PDB entry 6RJR | X-ray diffraction, 1.90 A resolution | chains A and D of the 4 polymer chains in the assembly

# Chain A (and D)
Protein: Catalase
From: Kluyveromyces lactis
Notes: EC 1.11.1.6; chain D of this document is another copy of the same molecule, construct and numbering; everything in this record applies to it too
UniProtKB: Q6CR58 (Q6CR58_KLULA); numbering as in UniProt (aligned over 1-511)
Amino-acid sequence (537 residues; numbered -25 to 511; the number before each row is that of its first residue; numbers below 1 keep their minus sign (Met-25 is residue -25)):
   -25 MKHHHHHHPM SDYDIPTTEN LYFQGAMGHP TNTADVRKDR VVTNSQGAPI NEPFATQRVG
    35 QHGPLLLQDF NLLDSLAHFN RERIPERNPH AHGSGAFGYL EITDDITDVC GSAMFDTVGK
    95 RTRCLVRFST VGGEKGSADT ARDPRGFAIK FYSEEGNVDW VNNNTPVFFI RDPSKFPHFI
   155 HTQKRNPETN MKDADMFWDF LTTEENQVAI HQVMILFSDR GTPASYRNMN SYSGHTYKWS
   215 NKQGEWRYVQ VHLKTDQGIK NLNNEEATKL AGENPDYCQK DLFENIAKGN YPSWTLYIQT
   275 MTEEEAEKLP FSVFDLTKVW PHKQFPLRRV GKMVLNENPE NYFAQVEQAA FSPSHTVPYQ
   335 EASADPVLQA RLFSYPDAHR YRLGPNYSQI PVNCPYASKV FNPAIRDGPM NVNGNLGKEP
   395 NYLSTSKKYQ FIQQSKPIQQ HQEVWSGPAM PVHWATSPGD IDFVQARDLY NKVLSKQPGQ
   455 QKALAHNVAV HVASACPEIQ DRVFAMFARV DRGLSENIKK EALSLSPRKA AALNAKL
Disordered / not traced: -25 to -4, 424, 503-511 (chain D: -25 to 1, 504-511)
Construct notes: initiating methionine (-25); expression tag (-24 to 0)
Ion coordination: K+: Pro140, Gly208, Lys292; heme Fe near Tyr349 (its only coordinating residue here)
Small-molecule neighbours:
  - heme (HEM): Arg61, Asn62, Pro63, His64, Arg101, Ser103, Gly120, Phe121, Ala122, Val135, Asn136, Asn137, Phe142, Ile144, Pro147, Phe150, Ser207, His209, Leu290, Phe325, Val341, Ala344, Arg345, Ser348, Tyr349, Ala352, His353, Arg356
  - NADPH (NDP; NADPH dihydro-nicotinamide-adenine-dinucleotide phosphate): Pro140, His185, Ile189, Ser192, Arg194, Asn204, Tyr206, His226, Lys228, Ile233, Gln273, Val293, Trp294, Pro295, His296, Gln439, Asp442, Leu443, Val447, Leu448, Gln451
From the paper describing this entry:
  - catalytic residues: His64, Asn137
  - heme coordination: Tyr349
  - contacts within the chain: His209-Asp339 (hydrogen bond), His209-Arg345 (hydrogen bond), Arg345-Tyr349 (hydrogen bond)
  - catalytic residues: Val105, Asp117 (proposed by the authors, not directly observed)
  - binding site for NADPH: Ile189
  - binding site for heme: His64

# Chain A / chain D interface
Pairs across the interface (63):
  Pro38(A) with Leu40(D), hydrophobic; Gln42(D)
  Leu39(A) with Leu40(D); Leu41(D), hydrogen bond (backbone-backbone)
  Leu40(A) with Pro38(D), hydrophobic; Leu39(D); Leu40(D), hydrophobic
  Leu41(A) with Leu39(D), hydrogen bond (backbone-backbone); Leu41(D)
  Leu47(A) with Leu41(D), hydrophobic
  Arg55(A) with Arg55(D)
  His152(A) with Ala378(D); Tyr396(D); Leu397(D)
  His155(A) with Ala378(D); Asn395(D), hydrogen bond (side chain-backbone)
  Thr156(A) with Tyr396(D)
  Pro161(A) with Glu393(D); Asn395(D)
  Glu162(A) with Lys392(D), salt bridge
  Met170(A) with Tyr396(D)
  Asp173(A) with Tyr396(D), hydrogen bond; Ser398(D); Thr399(D), hydrogen bond
  Thr177(A) with Thr399(D)
  Phe347(A) with Phe347(D), hydrophobic
  Asp351(A) with Asp351(D)
  Tyr355(A) with Pro383(D)
  Ala378(A) with His152(D); His155(D)
  Pro383(A) with Tyr355(D)
  Lys392(A) with Glu162(D), salt bridge
  Glu393(A) with Pro161(D)
  Asn395(A) with His155(D), hydrogen bond (backbone-side chain); Pro161(D)
  Tyr396(A) with His152(D); Thr156(D); Met170(D), hydrophobic; Asp173(D), hydrogen bond
  Leu397(A) with His152(D)
  Ser398(A) with Asp173(D)
  Thr399(A) with Asp173(D), hydrogen bond; Thr177(D); Arg476(D), hydrogen bond
  Gln413(A) with Ala423(D)
  Gln414(A) with Pro422(D); Ala423(D), hydrogen bond (backbone-backbone); Met424(D); Pro425(D)
  Glu417(A) with Pro422(D)
  Val418(A) with Gly421(D)
  Trp419(A) with Ser420(D); Gly421(D), hydrogen bond (backbone-backbone)
  Ser420(A) with Trp419(D); Ser420(D)
  Gly421(A) with Val418(D); Trp419(D), hydrogen bond (backbone-backbone)
  Pro422(A) with Gln414(D); Glu417(D)
  Ala423(A) with Gln413(D); Gln414(D)
  Pro425(A) with Gln414(D)
  Arg476(A) with Thr399(D), hydrogen bond
Interface residues without a listed pair, chain A (44 interface residues in all): Val33, Gln42, Arg159, Phe174, Arg380, Pro394, Ile412
Interface residues without a listed pair, chain D (46 interface residues in all): Val33, Leu47, Arg159, Asp169, Phe174, Arg380, Pro394, Ile412

# Summary
44 residues of chain A face 46 of chain D across their interface; the contacts include 13 hydrogen bonds and 2
salt bridges. Polar pairs include Glu162(A)-Lys392(D), His155(A)-Asn395(D) and Asp173(A)-Tyr396(D). Bound to
chain A: heme and NADPH. From the paper: catalytic residues His64(A), Asn137(A) and Val105(A) among others; a
binding site for NADPH at Ile189(A).
Chain A and chain D are both Catalase (Kluyveromyces lactis); the structure, Crystal structure of a Fungal
Catalase at 1.9 Angstrom, was determined by X-ray diffraction, deposited together with 6RJN.
